9AXH - chains C and D of the 4 polymer chains in the assembly; structure by X-ray diffraction, 2.81 A resolution.

[Chain C (and D)]
Name: Kinase suppressor of Ras 1
Source organism: Homo sapiens
Notes: EC 2.7.11.1; chain D of this document is another copy of the same molecule, construct and numbering; everything in this record applies to it too
UniProtKB: Q8IVT5 (KSR1_HUMAN); numbering as in UniProt (aligned over 601-882)
Chain sequence (283 residues; numbered 600 to 882; the number before each row is that of its first residue):
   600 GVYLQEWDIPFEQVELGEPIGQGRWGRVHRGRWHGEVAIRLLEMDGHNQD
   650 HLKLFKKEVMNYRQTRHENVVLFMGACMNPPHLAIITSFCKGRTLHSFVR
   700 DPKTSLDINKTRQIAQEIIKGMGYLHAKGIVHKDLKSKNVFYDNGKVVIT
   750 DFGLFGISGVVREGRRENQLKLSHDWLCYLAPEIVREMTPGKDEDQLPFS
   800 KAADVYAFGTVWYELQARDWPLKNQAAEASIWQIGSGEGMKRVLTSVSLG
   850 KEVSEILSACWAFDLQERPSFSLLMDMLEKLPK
Not modelled in the structure: 600-613, 645-646, 760-766, 882 (chain D: 600-612, 644-650, 755-767, 882)
Sequence notes: expression tag (600)
Ion coordination: Mg2+: Asn738, Asp750 (together with AMP-PNP)
Ligand contacts:
  - AMP-PNP (ANP; phosphoaminophosphonic acid-adenylate ester), molecule 1: Ile619, Gly620, Gln621, Gly622, Arg623, Val627
  - AMP-PNP (ANP), molecule 2: Ala637, Arg639, Thr686, Ser687, Phe688, Cys689, Thr693, Asp733, Lys735, Lys737, Asn738, Phe740, Thr749, Asp750

[How chain C and chain D interact]
Residue-residue contacts (69):
  Glu614(C) - Ile638(D)
  Trp624(C) - Arg639(D)  hydrogen bond (backbone-side chain)
  Trp624(C) - Leu641(D)
  Trp624(C) - Leu753(D)
  Trp624(C) - Phe754(D)
  Gly625(C) - Leu640(D)
  Arg626(C) - Ile638(D)
  Arg626(C) - Arg639(D)
  Arg626(C) - Leu640(D)  hydrogen bond (backbone-backbone)
  Val627(C) - Ile638(D)
  His628(C) - Ala637(D)
  His628(C) - Ile638(D)  hydrogen bond (backbone-backbone)
  His628(C) - Leu640(D)
  Arg629(C) - Val636(D)
  Gly630(C) - Gly634(D)
  Gly630(C) - Glu635(D)
  Gly630(C) - Val636(D)  hydrogen bond (backbone-backbone)
  Gly630(C) - Ile638(D)
  Arg631(C) - Gly634(D)
  Arg631(C) - Val636(D)
  Trp632(C) - Trp632(D)
  Trp632(C) - His633(D)
  Trp632(C) - Gly634(D)  hydrogen bond (backbone-backbone)
  Trp632(C) - Val636(D)
  Trp632(C) - Met673(D)  hydrophobic
  Trp632(C) - Ile685(D)
  His633(C) - Arg631(D)
  His633(C) - Trp632(D)
  His633(C) - His633(D)
  Gly634(C) - Gly630(D)
  Gly634(C) - Arg631(D)
  Gly634(C) - Trp632(D)  hydrogen bond (backbone-backbone)
  Glu635(C) - Gly630(D)
  Glu635(C) - Arg631(D)
  Val636(C) - His628(D)
  Val636(C) - Arg629(D)
  Val636(C) - Gly630(D)  hydrogen bond (backbone-backbone)
  Val636(C) - Arg631(D)
  Val636(C) - Trp632(D)
  Ala637(C) - His628(D)
  Ile638(C) - Arg626(D)
  Ile638(C) - Val627(D)
  Ile638(C) - His628(D)  hydrogen bond (backbone-backbone)
  Ile638(C) - Arg629(D)
  Ile638(C) - Gly630(D)
  Arg639(C) - Trp624(D)  hydrogen bond (side chain-backbone)
  Arg639(C) - Arg626(D)
  Arg639(C) - Val627(D)
  Leu640(C) - Gly625(D)
  Leu640(C) - Arg626(D)  hydrogen bond (backbone-backbone)
  Leu640(C) - His628(D)
  Gln663(C) - Glu667(D)
  Arg665(C) - His666(D)
  Arg665(C) - Glu667(D)
  Arg665(C) - Leu671(D)
  His666(C) - Arg665(D)
  Glu667(C) - Gln663(D)
  Glu667(C) - Arg665(D)
  Glu667(C) - Tyr723(D)  hydrogen bond
  Glu667(C) - Lys727(D)  salt bridge
  Leu671(C) - Leu671(D)  hydrophobic
  Cys676(C) - Val613(D)  hydrophobic
  Ile685(C) - Val613(D)  hydrophobic
  Ile685(C) - Trp632(D)
  Phe688(C) - Arg629(D)
  Tyr723(C) - Glu667(D)  hydrogen bond
  Lys727(C) - Glu667(D)  salt bridge
  Leu753(C) - Trp624(D)
  Phe754(C) - Trp624(D)
Other interface residues (no listed pair), chain C (35 interface residues in all): Leu615, Val669, Met673, Asp733, Glu793
Other interface residues (no listed pair), chain D (32 interface residues in all): Glu614, Leu615

[In short]
35 residues of chain C and 32 residues of chain D are in contact; the contacts include 12 hydrogen bonds and 2
salt bridges. Polar contacts include Glu667(C)-Lys727(D), Trp624(C)-Arg639(D) and Glu667(C)-Tyr723(D). Bound
to chain C: AMP-PNP. Asn738(C) and Asp750(C) form the Mg2+ site.
Both chains are Kinase suppressor of Ras 1 (Homo sapiens). Entry 9AXH (Crystal structure of KSR1/MEK1 complex
heterotetramer with NST-628) was determined by X-ray diffraction together with 9AXA, 9AXC, 9AXM, 9AXX, 9AXY,
9AY7 and 9AYA from the same study.
